4L8Y - chains D and A of the 4 polymer chains in the assembly; structure by X-ray diffraction, 1.97 A resolution.

Chain D (and A):
Name: Gamma-glutamyl hydrolase
Source organism: Danio rerio
Notes: EC 3.4.19.9; chain A of this document is another copy of the same molecule, construct and numbering; everything in this record applies to it too
Reference sequence: Q6NY42 (Q6NY42_DANRE); residues -20 to 291 here correspond to UniProt positions 1-312 (UniProt number = residue number + 21)
Amino-acid sequence (312 residues; row label = number of the first residue in the row; numbers below 1 keep their minus sign (Met-20 is residue -20)):
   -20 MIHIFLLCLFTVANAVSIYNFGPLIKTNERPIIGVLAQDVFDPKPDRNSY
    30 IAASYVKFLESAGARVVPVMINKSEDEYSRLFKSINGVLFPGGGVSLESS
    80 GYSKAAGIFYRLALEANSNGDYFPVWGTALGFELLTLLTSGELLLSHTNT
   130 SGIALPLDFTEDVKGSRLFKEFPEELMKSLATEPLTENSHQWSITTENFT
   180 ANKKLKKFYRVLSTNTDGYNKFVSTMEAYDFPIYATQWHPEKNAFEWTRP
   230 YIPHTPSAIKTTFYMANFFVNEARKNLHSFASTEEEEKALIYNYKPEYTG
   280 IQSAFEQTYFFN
Not modelled in the structure: -20 to 4
Differences from the reference sequence: engineered mutation Ala108 (Cys129 in Q6NY42)

Chain D / chain A interface:
Contacting residue pairs - 29 pairs, chain D then chain A:
  His126(D) - Gln170(A)
  His126(D) - Trp171(A)
  Thr127(D) - Gln170(A)  hydrogen bond (backbone-side chain)
  Asn128(D) - Ser130(A)  hydrogen bond
  Asn128(D) - Ser168(A)
  Asn128(D) - His169(A)
  Asn128(D) - Gln170(A)
  Thr129(D) - Ser130(A)  hydrogen bond (backbone-side chain)
  Ser130(D) - His126(A)  hydrogen bond
  Ser130(D) - Thr127(A)  hydrogen bond (side chain-backbone)
  Ser130(D) - Asn128(A)
  Ser130(D) - Thr129(A)  hydrogen bond (backbone-backbone)
  Ser130(D) - Ser130(A)  hydrogen bond (backbone-side chain)
  Gly131(D) - Asn128(A)
  Ile132(D) - Ser130(A)
  Ile132(D) - Gly131(A)
  Gln170(D) - His126(A)
  Gln170(D) - Gln170(A)  hydrogen bond (backbone-side chain)
  Glu176(D) - Phe20(A)
  Tyr198(D) - Phe20(A)
  Tyr198(D) - Tyr29(A)
  Tyr198(D) - Gly72(A)
  Tyr198(D) - Gly73(A)
  Asn199(D) - Phe20(A)
  Arg228(D) - Asn128(A)
  Arg228(D) - Asp196(A)
  Pro229(D) - Ile132(A)  hydrophobic
  Tyr230(D) - Asn128(A)  hydrogen bond
  Gln281(D) - Gly197(A)
Other interface residues (no listed pair), chain D (18 interface residues in all): Ser168, His169, Ser282
Other interface residues (no listed pair), chain A (18 interface residues in all): Tyr198

In short:
The chain D/chain A interface involves 18 residues from each chain, with 9 hydrogen bonds. Polar pairs include
Thr127(D)-Gln170(A), Asn128(D)-Ser130(A) and Thr129(D)-Ser130(A).
Both chains are Gamma-glutamyl hydrolase (Danio rerio). Entry 4L8Y (Crystal structure of gamma-glutamyl
hydrolase (C108A) from zebrafish) was determined by X-ray diffraction, deposited together with 4L8F and 4L8W.
